PDB entry 8Q9Q | X-ray diffraction, 2.11 A resolution | chains A and K of the 5 polymer chains in the assembly

== Chain A ==
Molecule: MEF2D protein
Source organism: Homo sapiens
Reference sequence: Q05BX2 (Q05BX2_HUMAN); residues 1-95 here = UniProt positions 1-95
Sequence (95 residues; each row starts with the number of its first residue):
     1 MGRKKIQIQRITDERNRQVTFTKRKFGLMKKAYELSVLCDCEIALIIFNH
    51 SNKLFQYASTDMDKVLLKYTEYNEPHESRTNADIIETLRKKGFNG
Not modelled in the structure: 1, 94-95

== Chain K ==
Molecule: MADS box dsDNA: AACTATTTATAAGA
Source organism: DNA molecule
Sequence (14 nucleotides; numbered 2 to 15; the number before each row is that of its first residue):
     2 AACTATTTATAAGA

== Chain A / chain K interface ==
Residue-residue contacts (10; chain A residue first):
  Gly2(A) - DT7(K)  hydrogen bond to the base
  Gly2(A) - DT8(K)  hydrogen bond to the sugar
  Arg3(A) - DT5(K)  hydrogen bond to the base
  Arg3(A) - DA6(K)  hydrogen bond to the sugar
  Arg3(A) - DT7(K)  sugar contact
  Lys5(A) - DT8(K)  sugar contact
  Lys5(A) - DT9(K)  phosphate contact
  Arg15(A) - DA2(K)  base contact
  Lys31(A) - DA10(K)  hydrogen bond to the phosphate
  Lys31(A) - DT11(K)  salt bridge to the phosphate
Other interface residues (no listed pair), chain A (6 interface residues in all): Lys4
Other interface residues (no listed pair), chain K (9 interface residues in all): DC4

== Summary ==
The interface between chain A and chain K involves 6 residues on one side and 9 on the other; the contacts
include 5 hydrogen bonds and 1 salt bridge. Polar contacts include Gly2(A)-DT7(K), Arg3(A)-DT5(K) and
Gly2(A)-DT8(K).
Here chain A is MEF2D protein (Homo sapiens) and chain K is MADS box dsDNA: AACTATTTATAAGA (DNA molecule).
Entry 8Q9Q (Crystal Structure of the MADS-box/MEF2 Domain of MEF2D bound to dsDNA and HDAC7 deacetylase
binding motif) was determined by X-ray diffraction together with 8Q9N, 8PDE, 8Q9P, 8Q9R and 8C84 from the same
study.
